Entry 7BTF (electron microscopy, 2.95 A resolution); this record covers chains A and C of the 4 polymer chains in the assembly.

# Chain A
Molecule: RNA-directed RNA polymerase
Source organism: Severe acute respiratory syndrome coronavirus 2
Notes: EC 2.7.7.48
Reference sequence: P0DTD1 (R1AB_SARS2); residues 1-932 here correspond to UniProt positions 4393-5324 (UniProt number = residue number + 4392)
Amino-acid sequence (942 residues; numbered 1 to 942; the number before each row is that of its first residue):
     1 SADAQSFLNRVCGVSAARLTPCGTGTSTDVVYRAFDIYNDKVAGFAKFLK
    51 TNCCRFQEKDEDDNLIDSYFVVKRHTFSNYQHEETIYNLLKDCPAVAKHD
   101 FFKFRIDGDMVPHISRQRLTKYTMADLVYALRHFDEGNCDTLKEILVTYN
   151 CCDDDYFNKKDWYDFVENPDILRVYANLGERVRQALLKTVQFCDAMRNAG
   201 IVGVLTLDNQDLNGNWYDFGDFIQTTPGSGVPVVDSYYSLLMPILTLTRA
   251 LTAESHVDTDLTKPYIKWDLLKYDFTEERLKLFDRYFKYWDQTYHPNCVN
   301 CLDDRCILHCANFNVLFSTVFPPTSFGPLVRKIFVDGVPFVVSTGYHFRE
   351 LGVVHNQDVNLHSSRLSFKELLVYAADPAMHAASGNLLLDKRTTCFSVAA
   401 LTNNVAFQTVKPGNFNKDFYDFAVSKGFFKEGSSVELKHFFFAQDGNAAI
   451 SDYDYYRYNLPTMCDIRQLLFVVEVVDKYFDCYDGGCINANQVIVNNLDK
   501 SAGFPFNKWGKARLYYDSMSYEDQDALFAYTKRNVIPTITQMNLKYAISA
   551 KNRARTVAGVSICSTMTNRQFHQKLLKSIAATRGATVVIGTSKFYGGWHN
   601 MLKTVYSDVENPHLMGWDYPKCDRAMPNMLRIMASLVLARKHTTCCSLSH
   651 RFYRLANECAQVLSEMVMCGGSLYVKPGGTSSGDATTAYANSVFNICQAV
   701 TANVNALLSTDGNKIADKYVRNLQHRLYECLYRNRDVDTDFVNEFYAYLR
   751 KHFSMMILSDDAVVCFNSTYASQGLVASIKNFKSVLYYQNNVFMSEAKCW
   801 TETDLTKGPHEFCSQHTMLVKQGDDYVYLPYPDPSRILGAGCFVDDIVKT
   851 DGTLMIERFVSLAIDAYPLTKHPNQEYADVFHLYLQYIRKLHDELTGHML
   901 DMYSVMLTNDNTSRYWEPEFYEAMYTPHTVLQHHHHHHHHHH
Unresolved in the structure: 1-3, 897-910, 933-942
Construct notes: expression tag (933-942)
Swiss-Prot annotation at these positions:
  - region: Lys545 to Arg555 (Interaction with RMP Remdesivir), Thr582 to Pro620 (RdRp Palm N-ter)
  - active site: Ser759, Asp760, Asp761
  - binding site (Mn(2+)): Asn209, Asp218
  - binding site (Zn(2+)): His295, Cys301, Cys306, Cys310, Cys487, His642, Cys645, Cys646
  - site: Gln932 (Cleavage)
Ion coordination: Zn2+ site 1: His295, Cys301, Cys306, Cys310; Zn2+ site 2: Cys487, His642, Cys645, Cys646
What the authors report for this chain:
  - Zn2+ coordination: Cys301, Cys306, Cys487, Cys645
  - conformationally variable residues (order/disorder transition): Asn215 to Asp218
  - contacts within the chain: Val96-Asn215
  - catalytic residues: Asp618, Ser759 to Asp761 (by similarity / conservation)
  - catalytic residues: Asp760, Asp761 (proposed by the authors, not directly observed)

# Chain C
Molecule: Non-structural protein 7
Source organism: Severe acute respiratory syndrome coronavirus 2
Reference sequence: P0DTD1 (R1AB_SARS2); residues 1-83 here correspond to UniProt positions 3860-3942 (UniProt number = residue number + 3859)
Amino-acid sequence (83 residues; each row starts with the number of its first residue):
     1 SKMSDVKCTSVVLLSVLQQLRVESSSKLWAQCVQLHNDILLAKDTTEAFE
    51 KMVSLLSVLLSMQGAVDINKLCEEMLDNRATLQ
Unresolved in the structure: 69-83
Swiss-Prot annotation at these positions:
  - site: Gln83 (Cleavage)

# How chain A and chain C interact
Pairs across the interface (32):
  Thr409(A) with Glu23(C), hydrogen bond; Trp29(C)
  Val410(A) with Trp29(C)
  Lys411(A) with Gln18(C)
  Pro412(A) with Leu14(C), hydrophobic; Ser15(C)
  Gly413(A) with Val11(C); Ser15(C)
  Phe415(A) with Cys8(C), hydrophobic; Val12(C), hydrophobic
  Tyr420(A) with Ser4(C), hydrogen bond; Asp5(C), hydrogen bond; Cys8(C), hydrophobic
  Phe429(A) with Ser1(C); Ser4(C)
  Glu431(A) with Ser1(C)
  Leu437(A) with Cys8(C), hydrophobic
  Phe440(A) with Lys7(C); Leu40(C), hydrophobic
  Phe441(A) with His36(C)
  Phe442(A) with Asn37(C); Leu40(C), hydrophobic; Leu41(C), hydrophobic
  Ala443(A) with Leu14(C), hydrophobic; Val33(C); His36(C); Asn37(C), hydrogen bond (backbone-side chain)
  Gln444(A) with Trp29(C), hydrogen bond (backbone-side chain)
  Asp445(A) with Trp29(C)
  Ala550(A) with Leu41(C)
  Asn552(A) with Leu41(C)
  Phe843(A) with Val11(C), hydrophobic
Also at the interface, not in a pair above, chain C (19 interface residues in all): Lys2, Ala30

# Summary
Chain A and chain C each contribute 19 residues to their interface; the contacts include 5 hydrogen bonds.
Among the polar pairs are Thr409(A)-Glu23(C), Tyr420(A)-Ser4(C) and Tyr420(A)-Asp5(C). From the paper:
catalytic residues Asp618(A), Ser759(A) and Asp760(A) among others; Zn2+ coordination by Cys301(A), Cys306(A)
and Cys487(A) among others.
Here chain A is RNA-directed RNA polymerase and chain C is Non-structural protein 7, both from Severe acute
respiratory syndrome coronavirus 2. Entry 7BTF (SARS-CoV-2 RNA-dependent RNA polymerase in complex with
cofactors in reduced condition) was determined by electron microscopy (same publication as 6M71).
